8ZR1 - chains A and D of the 4 polymer chains in the assembly; structure by X-ray diffraction, 2.60 A resolution.

Chain A (and D):
Molecule: Streptavidin
Source organism: Streptomyces avidinii
Notes: chain D of this document is another copy of the same molecule, construct and numbering; everything in this record applies to it too
UniProt: P22629 (SAV_STRAV); residues 15-139 here correspond to UniProt positions 39-163 (UniProt number = residue number + 24)
Sequence (132 residues; numbered 15 to 146; the number before each row is that of its first residue):
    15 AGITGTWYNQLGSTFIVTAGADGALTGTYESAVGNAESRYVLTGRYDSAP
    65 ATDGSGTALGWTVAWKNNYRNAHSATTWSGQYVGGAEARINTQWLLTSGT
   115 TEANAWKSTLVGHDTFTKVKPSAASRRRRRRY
Unresolved in the structure: 137-146
Differences from the reference sequence: expression tag (140-146)
Curated features (UniProtKB/Swiss-Prot):
  - motif: Arg59 to Asp61 (Cell attachment site)
  - binding site (biotin): Tyr43, Tyr54, Trp92, Trp108, Trp120

How chain A and chain D interact:
Contacting residue pairs (6):
  Gln107(A) with Gln107(D); Val125(D), hydrogen bond (side chain-backbone); Gly126(D)
  Val125(A) with Gln107(D), hydrogen bond (backbone-side chain)
  Gly126(A) with Gln107(D)
  His127(A) with His127(D)

Overview:
The chain A/chain D interface involves 4 residues from each chain, with 2 hydrogen bonds. The hydrogen-bonded
pair is Gln107(A)-Val125(D). From UniProt: 5 biotin-binding residues on chain A.
Both chains are Streptavidin (Streptomyces avidinii). Entry 8ZR1 (Cocrystallization of engineered streptavidin
with A9 oligo DNA) was determined by X-ray diffraction (same publication as 8ZR2).
